Entry 6Q14 (electron microscopy, 3.80 A resolution); this record covers chains 0 and 5 of the 74 polymer chains in the assembly.

== Chain 0 ==
Protein: Surface presentation of antigens protein SpaP
Organism: Salmonella typhimurium (strain LT2 / SGSC1412 / ATCC 700720)
UniProt: P40700 (SPAP_SALTY); numbering as in UniProt (aligned over 1-224)
Sequence (224 residues; each row starts with the number of its first residue):
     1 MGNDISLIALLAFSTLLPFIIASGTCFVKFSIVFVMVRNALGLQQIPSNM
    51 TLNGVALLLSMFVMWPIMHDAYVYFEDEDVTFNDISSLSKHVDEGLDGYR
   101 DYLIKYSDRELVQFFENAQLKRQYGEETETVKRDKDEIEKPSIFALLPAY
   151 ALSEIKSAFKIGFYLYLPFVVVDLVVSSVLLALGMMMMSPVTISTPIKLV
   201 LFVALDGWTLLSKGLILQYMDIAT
Not modelled in the structure: 1-2, 76-85, 119-140, 224

== Chain 5 ==
Protein: Surface presentation of antigens protein SpaR
Organism: Salmonella typhimurium (strain LT2 / SGSC1412 / ATCC 700720)
UniProt: P40701 (SPAR_SALTY); residues 1-263 here = UniProt positions 1-263
Sequence (263 residues; row label = number of the first residue in the row):
     1 MFYALYFEIHHLVASAALGFARVAPIFFFLPFLNSGVLSGAPRNAIIILV
    51 ALGVWPHALNEAPPFLSVAMIPLVLQEAAVGVMLGCLLSWPFWVMHALGC
   101 IIDNQRGATLSSSIDPANGIDTSEMANFLNMFAAVVYLQNGGLVTMVDVL
   151 NKSYQLCDPMNECTPSLPPLLTFINQVAQNALVLASPVVLVLLLSEVFLG
   201 LLSRFAPQMNAFAISLTVKSGIAVLIMLLYFSPVLPDNVLRLSFQATGLS
   251 SWFYERGATHVLE
Not modelled in the structure: 1-8, 58-69, 114-122, 258-263
Disulfide bonds: C157-C163

== How chain 0 and chain 5 interact ==
Pairs across the interface (45):
  L43(0) - N104(5)
  Q45(0) - C100(5)
  Q45(0) - T109(5)
  I46(0) - A97(5)  hydrophobic
  M50(0) - F29(5)  hydrophobic
  M50(0) - W93(5)
  T51(0) - W93(5)
  V55(0) - L170(5)  hydrophobic
  V55(0) - I174(5)  hydrophobic
  L58(0) - A79(5)
  L58(0) - V82(5)  hydrophobic
  L58(0) - M83(5)  hydrophobic
  L59(0) - L167(5)  hydrophobic
  L59(0) - L170(5)  hydrophobic
  L59(0) - L171(5)  hydrophobic
  M61(0) - L75(5)
  M61(0) - A79(5)  hydrophobic
  F62(0) - T164(5)
  F62(0) - S166(5)
  F62(0) - L167(5)
  F62(0) - L170(5)  hydrophobic
  W65(0) - R256(5)
  H69(0) - E162(5)  salt bridge
  G184(0) - R204(5)
  M185(0) - G200(5)
  M185(0) - L201(5)  hydrophobic
  M185(0) - R204(5)
  M187(0) - N210(5)
  M188(0) - E196(5)
  T192(0) - Q105(5)
  T192(0) - E196(5)  hydrogen bond
  P196(0) - Q105(5)
  L199(0) - L182(5)
  V203(0) - N175(5)
  V203(0) - A178(5)  hydrophobic
  V203(0) - L182(5)  hydrophobic
  D206(0) - N175(5)  hydrogen bond
  W208(0) - L171(5)
  W208(0) - I174(5)  hydrophobic
  W208(0) - N175(5)
  T209(0) - L171(5)
  T209(0) - N175(5)
  S212(0) - L171(5)  hydrogen bond (side chain-backbone)
  K213(0) - L171(5)
  I222(0) - L167(5)  hydrophobic
Also at the interface, not in a pair above, chain 0 (36 interface residues in all): L17, F34, P47, L52, Y72, S189, I193, V200, G207, A223
Also at the interface, not in a pair above, chain 5 (38 interface residues in all): M70, I101, P165, T172, F173, L193, S203, P207, A211, F212, K219

== Summary ==
Chain 0 and chain 5 form an interface of 36 and 38 residues respectively, with 3 hydrogen bonds and 1 salt
bridge. Among the polar pairs are H69(0)-E162(5), T192(0)-E196(5) and D206(0)-N175(5).
Here chain 0 is Surface presentation of antigens protein SpaP and chain 5 is Surface presentation of antigens
protein SpaR, both from Salmonella typhimurium (strain LT2 / SGSC1412 / ATCC 700720). Entry 6Q14 (Structure of
the Salmonella SPI-1 injectisome NC-base) was determined by electron microscopy, deposited together with 6PEE,
6PEM, 6PEP, 6Q15 and 6Q16.
